7RKX - chains A and B of the 5 polymer chains in the assembly; structure by electron microscopy, 3.10 A resolution.

[Chain A]
Name: Guanine nucleotide-binding protein G(i) subunit alpha-1
Organism: Homo sapiens
UniProtKB: P63096 (GNAI1_HUMAN); numbering as in UniProt (aligned over 2-354)
Chain sequence (353 residues; each row starts with the number of its first residue):
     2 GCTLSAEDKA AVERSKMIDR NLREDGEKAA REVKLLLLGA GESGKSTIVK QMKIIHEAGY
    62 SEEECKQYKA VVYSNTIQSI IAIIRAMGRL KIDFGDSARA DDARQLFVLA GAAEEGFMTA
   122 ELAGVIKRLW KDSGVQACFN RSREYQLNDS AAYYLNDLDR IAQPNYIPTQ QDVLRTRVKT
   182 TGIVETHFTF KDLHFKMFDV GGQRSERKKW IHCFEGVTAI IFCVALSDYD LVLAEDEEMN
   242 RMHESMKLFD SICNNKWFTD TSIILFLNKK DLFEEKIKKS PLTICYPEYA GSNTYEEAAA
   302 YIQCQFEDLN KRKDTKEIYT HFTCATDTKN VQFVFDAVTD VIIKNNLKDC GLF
Not modelled in the structure: 59-181, 234-240
UniProt features mapped onto this chain:
  - region: Lys35 to Thr48 (G1 motif), Asp173 to Thr181 (G2 motif), Phe196 to Arg205 (G3 motif), Ile265 to Asp272 (G4 motif), Thr324 to Thr329 (G5 motif)
  - binding site (GTP): Glu43 to Thr48, Ser151, Leu175 to Thr181, Asp200 to Gln204, Asn269 to Asp272, Ala326
  - binding site (Mg(2+)): Ser47, Thr181
  - modified residue: Arg178 (ADP-ribosylarginine), Gln204 (Deamidated glutamine), Cys351 (ADP-ribosylcysteine)
  - lipidation: Gly2 (N-myristoyl glycine), Cys3 (S-palmitoyl cysteine)
  - natural variant: Gly40 (G40C: In NEDHISB; G40R: In NEDHISB), Gly45 (G45D: In NEDHISB), Thr48 (T48I: In NEDHISB; T48K: In NEDHISB), Gln52 (Q52P: In NEDHISB), Ser75 (deletion: In NEDHISB; uncertain significance), Gln172 (deletion: In NEDHISB), Asp173 (D173V: In NEDHISB), Glu186 to Phe189 (deletion: In NEDHISB; uncertain significance), Cys224 (C224Y: In NEDHISB), Lys270 (K270N: In NEDHISB; K270R: In NEDHISB), Asp272 (D272G: In NEDHISB), Ala326 (A326P: In NEDHISB), 1 further natural variant entry in UniProt
  - mutagenesis: Gly42 (G42R: Abolishes switch to an activated conformation and dissociation from beta and gamma subunits upon GTP binding. Abolishes interaction with RGS family members), Glu116 (E116L: Enhances interaction (inactive GDP-bound) with RGS14), Gln147 (Q147L: Enhances interaction (inactive GDP-bound) with RGS14), Glu245 (E245L: Enhances interaction (inactive GDP-bound) with RGS14)
What the authors report for this chain:
  - conformationally variable residues (loop rearrangement): Thr324 to Thr327

[Chain B]
Name: Guanine nucleotide-binding protein G(I)/G(S)/G(T) subunit beta-1
Organism: Homo sapiens
UniProtKB: P62873 (GBB1_HUMAN); residue numbers follow UniProt; this construct covers 2-340
Chain sequence (345 residues; row label = number of the first residue in the row; numbers below 1 keep their minus sign (Gly-4 is residue -4)):
    -4 GPGSSGSELD QLRQEAEQLK NQIRDARKAC ADATLSQITN NIDPVGRIQM RTRRTLRGHL
    56 AKIYAMHWGT DSRLLVSASQ DGKLIIWDSY TTNKVHAIPL RSSWVMTCAY APSGNYVACG
   116 GLDNICSIYN LKTREGNVRV SRELAGHTGY LSCCRFLDDN QIVTSSGDTT CALWDIETGQ
   176 QTTTFTGHTG DVMSLSLAPD TRLFVSGACD ASAKLWDVRE GMCRQTFTGH ESDINAICFF
   236 PNGNAFATGS DDATCRLFDL RADQELMTYS HDNIICGITS VSFSKSGRLL LAGYDDFNCN
   296 VWDALKADRA GVLAGHDNRV SCLGVTDDGM AVATGSWDSF LKIWN
Not modelled in the structure: -4 to 2
Differences from the reference sequence: expression tag (-4 to 1)
UniProt features mapped onto this chain:
  - modified residue: Ser2 (N-acetylserine), His266 (Phosphohistidine)
  - natural variant: Leu30 (L30F: In MRD42; uncertain significance), Arg52 (R52G: In MRD42), Gly64 (G64V: In MRD42), Asp76 (D76E: In MRD42; D76G: In MRD42), Gly77 (G77S: In MRD42), Lys78 (K78R: In MRD42), Ile80 (I80N: In MRD42; I80T: In MRD42), His91 (H91R: In MRD42; uncertain significance), Ala92 (A92T: In MRD42), Pro94 (P94S: In MRD42), Leu95 (L95P: In MRD42), Arg96 (R96L: In MRD42), 5 further natural variant entries in UniProt

[Chain A / chain B interface]
Contacting residue pairs - 35 pairs, chain A then chain B:
  Arg15(A) - Val90(B)  hydrogen bond (side chain-backbone)
  Arg15(A) - His91(B)
  Ser16(A) - Lys89(B)
  Ile19(A) - Lys89(B)
  Ile19(A) - Ala92(B)  hydrophobic
  Asp20(A) - Lys89(B)  salt bridge
  Leu23(A) - Gly53(B)
  Leu23(A) - Lys78(B)
  Leu23(A) - Ile80(B)  hydrophobic
  Asp26(A) - Lys78(B)  salt bridge
  Gly27(A) - Leu55(B)
  Gly183(A) - Leu117(B)
  Gly183(A) - Asn119(B)
  Ile184(A) - Trp99(B)
  Glu186(A) - Trp99(B)
  Phe199(A) - Trp99(B)  hydrophobic
  Gln204(A) - Leu117(B)  hydrogen bond (side chain-backbone)
  Gln204(A) - Asn119(B)
  Gln204(A) - Tyr145(B)
  Ser206(A) - Tyr145(B)
  Ser206(A) - Gly162(B)
  Glu207(A) - Asp186(B)  hydrogen bond (backbone-side chain)
  Lys210(A) - Met101(B)
  Lys210(A) - Tyr145(B)
  Lys210(A) - Cys204(B)
  Lys210(A) - Asp228(B)  salt bridge
  Lys210(A) - Asn230(B)  hydrogen bond
  Lys210(A) - Asp246(B)  salt bridge
  Trp211(A) - Tyr145(B)
  His213(A) - Lys57(B)
  His213(A) - Tyr59(B)  hydrogen bond
  Cys214(A) - Tyr59(B)
  Cys214(A) - Trp99(B)
  Phe215(A) - Trp99(B)  hydrophobic
  Glu216(A) - Lys57(B)  salt bridge
Other interface residues (no listed pair), chain A (24 interface residues in all): Ala12, Val13, Thr182, Trp258
Other interface residues (no listed pair), chain B (28 interface residues in all): Gln75, Asn88, Asp118, Gly144, Met188, Arg314, Trp332

[In short]
24 residues of chain A and 28 residues of chain B are in contact, with 5 hydrogen bonds and 5 salt bridges.
Polar contacts include Asp20(A)-Lys89(B), Asp26(A)-Lys78(B) and Lys210(A)-Asp228(B). Curated annotation
(UniProt) lists 24 GTP-binding residues, Mg2+-binding residues Ser47(A) and Thr181(A) and 4 mutagenesis sites
on chain A. From the paper: conformational variability at Thr324(A).
Chain A is Guanine nucleotide-binding protein G(i) subunit alpha-1 and chain B is Guanine nucleotide-binding
protein G(I)/G(S)/G(T) subunit beta-1, both from Homo sapiens; the structure, Structure of US27-Gi-scFv16 in
CL-state, was determined by electron microscopy together with 7RKF, 7RKM, 7RKN and 7RKY from the same study.
